1ML5 - chains A and L of the 45 polymer chains in the assembly; structure by electron microscopy, 14.00 A resolution (very low resolution: no residue pairs are listed; an interface is given only as per-side residue counts).

# Chain A
Molecule: 30S 16S ribosomal RNA
Source organism: Escherichia coli
Sequence (1522 nucleotides; numbered 0 to 1544 plus 19 insertion-coded residues; 42 numbers in that range are skipped by the numbering (no residue carries them; nothing is unmodelled there); the number before each row is that of its first residue; a row labelled like 186A-186F holds insertion residues (186A, then the next letters in order); numbering starts at 0):
     0 UUUGUUGGAGAGUUUGAUCCUGGCUCAGGGUGAACGCUGGCGGCGUGCCU
    50 AAGACAUGCAAGUCGUGCGG
    73 GCCGCGGGGU
    84 UUUACUCCGU
    95 GGU
    99 C
   101 AGCGGCGGACGGGUGAGUAACGCGUGGGU
  129A G
   130 ACCUACCCGGAAGAGGGGGACAACCCGGGGAAACUCGGGCUAAUCCCCCA
   180 UGUGGAC
186A-186F CCGCCC
   187 CUUG
191A-191F GGGUGU
   191 GUCCAAAGGGC
   208 UUU
   216 GCCCGCUUCCGGAUGGGCCCGCGUCCCAUCAGCUAGUUGGUGGGGUAAUG
   266 GCCCACCAAGGCGACGACGGGUAGCCGGUCUGAGAGGAUGGCCGGCCACA
   316 GGGGCACUGAGACACGGGCCCCACUCCUACGGGAGGCAGCAGUUAGGAAU
   366 CUUCCGCAAUGGGCGCAAGCCUGACGGAGCGACGCCGCUUGGAGGAAGAA
   416 GCCCUUCGGGGUGUAAACUCCUGAA
   442 CCCGGGACGAAACCCCC
   464 GACGA
   474 GGGGACUGACGGUACCGGGGUAAUA
   500 GCGCCGGCCAACUCCGUGCCAGCAGCCGCGGUAAUACGGAGGGCGCGAGC
   550 GUUACCCGGAUUCACUGGGCGUAAAGGGCGUGUAGGCGGCCUGGGGCGUC
   600 CCAUGUGAAAGACCACGGCUCAACCGUGGGGGAGCGUGGGAUACGCUCAG
   650 GCUAGACGGUGGGAGAGGGUGGUGGAAUUCCCGGAGUAGCGGUGAAAUGC
   700 GCAGAUACCGGGAGGAACGCCGAUGGCGAAGGCAGCCACCUGGUCCACCC
   750 GUGACGCUGAGGCGCGAAAGCGUGGGGAGCAAACCGGAUUAGAUACCCGG
   800 GUAGUCCACGCCCUAAACGAUGCGCGCUAGGUCUCUGGG
   841 UCU
   848 CCUGGGGGCCGAAGCUAACGCGUUAAGCGCGCCGCCUGGGGAGUACGGCC
   898 GCAAGGCUGAAACUCAAAGGAAUUGACGGGGGCCCGCACAAGCGGUGGAG
   948 CAUGUGGUUUAAUUCGAAGCAACGCGAAGAACCUUACCAGGCCUUGACAU
   998 G
  998A C
   999 UAGGGAACCCGGGUGAAAGCCUGGGGUGCC
1028A-1028B CC
  1029 GCGA
1032A-1032B GG
  1033 GGAGCCCUAGCACAGGUGCUGCAUGGCCGUCGUCAGCUCGUGCCGUGAGG
  1083 UGUUGGGUUAAGUCCCGCAACGAGCGCAACCCCCGCCGUUAGUUGCCAGC
  1133 GGUUCGGCCGGGCACUCUAACGGGACUGCCCGCGA
  1169 AAGCGGGAGGAAGGAGGGGACGACGUCUGGUCAGCAUGGCCCUUACGGCC
  1219 UGGGCGACACACGUGCUACAAUGCCCACUACAAAGCGAUGCCACCCGGCA
  1269 ACGGGGAGCUAAUCGCAAAAAGGUGGGCCCAGUUCGGAUUGGGGUCUGCA
  1319 ACCCGACCCCAUGAAGCCGGAAUCGCUAGUAAUCGCGGAUCAGC
 1362A C
  1363 AUGCCGCGGUGAAUACGUUCCCGGGCCUUGUACACACCGCCCGUCACGCC
  1413 AUGGGAGCGGGCUCUACCCGAAGUCGCCGGG
  1446 AGCCUACGGG
  1459 CAGGCGCCGAGGGUAGGGCCCGUGACUGGGGCGAAGUCGUAACAAGGUAG
  1509 CUGUACCGGAAGGUGCGGCUGGAUCACCUCCUUUCU
Disordered / not traced: 0, 1543-1544

# Chain L
Molecule: 30S ribosomal protein S9
Source organism: Escherichia coli
Amino-acid sequence (128 residues; row label = number of the first residue in the row):
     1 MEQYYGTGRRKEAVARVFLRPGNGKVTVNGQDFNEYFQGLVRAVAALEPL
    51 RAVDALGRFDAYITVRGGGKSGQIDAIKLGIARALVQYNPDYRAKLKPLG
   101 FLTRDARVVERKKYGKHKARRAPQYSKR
Disordered / not traced: 1

# How chain A and chain L interact
At this resolution (14 A) residue pairs are not listed: 8 residues of chain A and 12 of chain L lie at the interface.

# Overview
8 residues of chain A and 12 residues of chain L are in contact.
Chain A is 30S 16S ribosomal RNA and chain L is 30S ribosomal protein S9, both from Escherichia coli; the
structure, Structure of the E. coli ribosomal termination complex with release factor 2, was determined by
electron microscopy.
